Entry 6MT4 (X-ray diffraction, 1.55 A resolution); this record covers chains A and B of the 3 polymer chains in the assembly.

[Chain A]
Name: HLA class I histocompatibility antigen, B-37 alpha chain
Organism: Homo sapiens
UniProt: P18463 (1B37_HUMAN); residues 1-276 here correspond to UniProt positions 25-300 (UniProt number = residue number + 24)
Chain sequence (276 residues; row label = number of the first residue in the row):
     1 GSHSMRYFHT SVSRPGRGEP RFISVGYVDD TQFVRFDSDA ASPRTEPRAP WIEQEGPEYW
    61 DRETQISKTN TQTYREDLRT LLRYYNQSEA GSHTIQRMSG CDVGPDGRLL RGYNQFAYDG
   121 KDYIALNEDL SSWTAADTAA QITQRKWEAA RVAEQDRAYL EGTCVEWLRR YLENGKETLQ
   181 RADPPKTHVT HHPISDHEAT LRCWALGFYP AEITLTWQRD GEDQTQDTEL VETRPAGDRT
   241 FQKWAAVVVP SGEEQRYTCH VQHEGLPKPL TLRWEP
Cystine bridges: C101-C164, C203-C259

[Chain B]
Name: Beta-2-microglobulin
Organism: Homo sapiens
UniProt: P61769 (B2MG_HUMAN); residues 1-99 here correspond to UniProt positions 21-119 (UniProt number = residue number + 20)
Chain sequence (100 residues; row label = number of the first residue in the row; numbering starts at 0):
     0 MIQRTPKIQV YSRHPAENGK SNFLNCYVSG FHPSDIEVDL LKNGERIEKV EHSDLSFSKD
    60 WSFYLLYYTE FTPTEKDEYA CRVNHVTLSQ PKIVKWDRDM
Not modelled in the structure: 0, 97-99
Differences from the reference sequence: initiating methionine (0)
Cystine bridges: C25-C80
Curated features (UniProtKB/Swiss-Prot):
  - modified residue: Q2 (Pyrrolidone carboxylic acid)
  - glycosylation: I1 (N-linked (Glc) (glycation) isoleucine), K19 (N-linked (Glc) (glycation) lysine), K41 (N-linked (Glc) (glycation) lysine), K48 (N-linked (Glc) (glycation) lysine), K58 (N-linked (Glc) (glycation) lysine), K91 (N-linked (Glc) (glycation) lysine), K94 (N-linked (Glc) (glycation) lysine)

[Chain A / chain B interface]
Contacting residue pairs (49; chain A residue first):
  F8(A) - S55(B)
  F8(A) - F56(B)  hydrophobic
  H9(A) - F56(B)
  T10(A) - L54(B)
  T10(A) - F56(B)
  T10(A) - F62(B)
  V12(A) - S33(B)
  V25(A) - D53(B)
  V25(A) - L54(B)
  V25(A) - S55(B)
  Y27(A) - S55(B)
  Y27(A) - Y63(B)  hydrogen bond
  Q32(A) - D53(B)  hydrogen bond
  R35(A) - D53(B)  salt bridge
  R48(A) - D53(B)  salt bridge
  Q96(A) - H31(B)  hydrogen bond
  Q96(A) - F56(B)
  Q96(A) - W60(B)  hydrogen bond (side chain-backbone)
  Q96(A) - F62(B)
  R97(A) - F56(B)
  Q115(A) - W60(B)
  F116(A) - W60(B)
  A117(A) - W60(B)  hydrophobic
  D119(A) - H31(B)
  G120(A) - R3(B)  hydrogen bond (backbone-side chain)
  G120(A) - H31(B)
  G120(A) - W60(B)
  K121(A) - I1(B)
  D122(A) - W60(B)  hydrogen bond
  V231(A) - Q8(B)
  E232(A) - Q8(B)  hydrogen bond (backbone-side chain)
  E232(A) - Y26(B)  hydrogen bond
  E232(A) - S28(B)  hydrogen bond
  T233(A) - Y26(B)
  R234(A) - Q8(B)  hydrogen bond
  R234(A) - Y10(B)
  R234(A) - Y26(B)
  P235(A) - Y10(B)  hydrogen bond (backbone-side chain)
  P235(A) - N24(B)
  P235(A) - Y26(B)
  A236(A) - R12(B)  hydrogen bond (backbone-side chain)
  A236(A) - N24(B)  hydrogen bond (backbone-side chain)
  G237(A) - R12(B)
  G237(A) - L65(B)
  D238(A) - R12(B)
  D238(A) - H13(B)  salt bridge
  Q242(A) - Y10(B)
  Q242(A) - S11(B)  hydrogen bond (side chain-backbone)
  Q242(A) - R12(B)  hydrogen bond (side chain-backbone)
Other interface residues (no listed pair), chain A (33 interface residues in all): R17, R21, I23, T94, M98, L206
Other interface residues (no listed pair), chain B (23 interface residues in all): P14, D34, D59

[Summary]
The interface between chain A and chain B involves 33 residues on one side and 23 on the other; the contacts
include 15 hydrogen bonds and 3 salt bridges. Among the polar pairs are R35(A)-D53(B), R48(A)-D53(B) and
D238(A)-H13(B).
Here chain A is HLA class I histocompatibility antigen, B-37 alpha chain and chain B is Beta-2-microglobulin,
both from Homo sapiens. Entry 6MT4 (Crystal Structure of HLA-B*37:01 in complex with NP338-L7S influenza
peptide) was determined by X-ray diffraction, deposited together with 6MT3, 6MT5, 6MT6, 6MTL and 6MTM.
